Entry 5LTO (X-ray diffraction, 3.46 A resolution); this record covers chain A.

# Chain A
Molecule: Methyl-accepting chemotaxis protein PctB
Source organism: Pseudomonas aeruginosa
Notes: fragment: ligand binding domain
UniProt: A0A0F6UK01 (A0A0F6UK01_PSEAI); residues 30-277 here = UniProt positions 30-277
Chain sequence (290 residues; numbered 9 to 298; the number before each row is that of its first residue):
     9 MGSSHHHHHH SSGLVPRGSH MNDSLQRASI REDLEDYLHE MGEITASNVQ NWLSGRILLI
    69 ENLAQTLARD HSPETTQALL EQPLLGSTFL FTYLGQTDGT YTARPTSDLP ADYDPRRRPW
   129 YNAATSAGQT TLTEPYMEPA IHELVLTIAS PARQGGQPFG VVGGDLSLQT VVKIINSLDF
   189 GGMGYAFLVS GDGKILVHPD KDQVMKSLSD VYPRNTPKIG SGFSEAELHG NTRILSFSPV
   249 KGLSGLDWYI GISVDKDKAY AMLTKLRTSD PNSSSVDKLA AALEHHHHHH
Disordered / not traced: 9-35, 273-298
Differences from the reference sequence: initiating methionine (9); expression tag (10-29, 278-298)
Ligand contacts: glutamine (GLN): Phe99, Tyr101, Tyr109, Ala111, Ser115, Leu117, Tyr121, Arg126, Trp128, Tyr144, Glu146, Pro147, Asp173
Reported in the primary citation:
  - binding site for glutamine: Tyr109, Ser115

# Summary
Ligands of chain A: glutamine. From the paper: a binding site for glutamine at Tyr109 and Ser115.
Chain A is Methyl-accepting chemotaxis protein PctB (Pseudomonas aeruginosa); the structure, Ligand binding
domain of Pseudomonas aeruginosa PAO1 amino acid chemoreceptors PctB in complex with L-Gln, was determined by
X-ray diffraction, deposited together with 5LT9, 5LTV, 5LTX, 5T7M and 5T65.
